4LOY - chains H and I of the 3 polymer chains in the assembly; structure by X-ray diffraction, 1.77 A resolution.

== Chain H ==
Name: Thrombin heavy chain
Source organism: Homo sapiens
Notes: EC 3.4.21.5
UniProt: P00734 (THRB_HUMAN); the construct lacks a stretch of the UniProt sequence and is renumbered around it, so the offset changes along the chain: 16-36 = UniProt 364-384; 37-49 = UniProt 386-398; 51-60 = UniProt 400-409; 61-77 = UniProt 419-435; 8 more segments
Amino-acid sequence (257 residues; row label = number of the first residue in the row; note: 4 numbers in that range are skipped by the numbering (no residue carries them; nothing is unmodelled there); a row labelled like 60A-60I holds insertion residues (60A, then the next letters in order)):
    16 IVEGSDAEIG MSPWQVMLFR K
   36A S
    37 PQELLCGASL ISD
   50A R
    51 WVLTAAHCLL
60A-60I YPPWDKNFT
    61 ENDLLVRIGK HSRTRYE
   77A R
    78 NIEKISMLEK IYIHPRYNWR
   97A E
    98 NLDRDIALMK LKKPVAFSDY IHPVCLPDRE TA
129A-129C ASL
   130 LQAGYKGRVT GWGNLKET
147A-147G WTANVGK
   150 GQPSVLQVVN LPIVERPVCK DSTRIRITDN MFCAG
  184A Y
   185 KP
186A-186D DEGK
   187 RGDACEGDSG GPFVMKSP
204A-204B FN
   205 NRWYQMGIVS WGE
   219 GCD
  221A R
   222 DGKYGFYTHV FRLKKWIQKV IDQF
Not modelled in the structure: 147A-147G
Cystine bridges: Cys42-Cys58, Cys168-Cys182, Cys191-Cys220
Covalently attached groups: N-acetylglucosamine (NAG) linked to Asn60G
Metal / ion sites: Na+ site 1: Glu127, Ser129B; Na+ site 2: Arg221A, Lys224
Ligand contacts: 6XS (5-Chloro-thiophene-2-carboxylic acid [(S)-2-[2-chloro-5-fluoro-3-(2-oxo-piperidin-1-yl)-benzenesulfonylamino]-3-(4-methyl-piperazin-1-yl)-3-oxo-propyl]-amide): His57, Tyr60A, Trp60D, Glu97A, Asn98, Leu99, Ile174, Asp189, Ala190, Cys191, Glu192, Ser195, Val213, Ser214, Trp215, Gly216, Glu217, Gly219, Cys220, Gly226, Phe227, Tyr228
Swiss-Prot annotation at these positions:
  - region: Ala183 to Val200 (High affinity receptor-binding region which is also known as the TP508 peptide)
  - active site (Charge relay system): His57, Asp102, Ser195
  - glycosylation: Asn60G (N-linked (GlcNAc...) (complex) asparagine)

== Chain I ==
Name: Hirudin variant-2
Source organism: Hirudo medicinalis
UniProt: P09945 (HIRV2_HIRME); residues 55-64 here correspond to UniProt positions 62-71 (UniProt number = residue number + 7)
Amino-acid sequence (10 residues; each row starts with the number of its first residue):
    55 DFEEIPEEYL
Modified residues: Tyr63 (o-sulfo-l-tyrosine; TYS)
Swiss-Prot annotation at these positions:
  - region: Asp55 to Leu64 (Interaction with fibrinogen-binding exosite of thrombin)
  - modified residue: Tyr63 (Sulfotyrosine)

== Chain H / chain I interface ==
Residue-residue contacts (22):
  Phe34(H) - Phe56(I)  hydrophobic
  Gln38(H) - Phe56(I)
  Gln38(H) - Glu58(I)
  Gln38(H) - Ile59(I)
  Gln38(H) - Leu64(I)
  Leu40(H) - Phe56(I)
  Leu65(H) - Ile59(I)  hydrophobic
  Leu65(H) - Tyr63(I)
  Arg67(H) - Ile59(I)
  Arg73(H) - Phe56(I)
  Thr74(H) - Asp55(I)
  Thr74(H) - Phe56(I)
  Thr74(H) - Glu57(I)  hydrogen bond (backbone-backbone)
  Arg75(H) - Glu57(I)
  Tyr76(H) - Glu57(I)  hydrogen bond (backbone-side chain)
  Tyr76(H) - Glu58(I)
  Tyr76(H) - Pro60(I)
  Tyr76(H) - Tyr63(I)
  Glu80(H) - Tyr63(I)
  Lys81(H) - Tyr63(I)
  Ile82(H) - Ile59(I)  hydrophobic
  Ile82(H) - Tyr63(I)
Other interface residues (no listed pair), chain H (16 interface residues in all): Met32, Lys36, Glu39, Met84

== Overview ==
16 residues of chain H face 8 of chain I across their interface; the contacts include 2 hydrogen bonds. Polar
pairs include Tyr76(H)-Glu57(I) and Thr74(H)-Glu57(I). Ligands of chain H: compound 6XS. Covalently linked
N-acetylglucosamine: at Asn60G(H).
Chain H is Thrombin heavy chain (Homo sapiens) and chain I is Hirudin variant-2 (Hirudo medicinalis); the
structure, Crystal Structure Analysis of thrombin in complex with compound D57, 5-Chlorothiophene-2-carboxylic
acid [(S)-2-[2-methyl-3-(2- oxopyrrolidin-1-yl)benzenesulfonylamino]-3-(4-methylpiperazin-1-
yl)-3-oxopropyl]amide (SAR107375), was determined by X-ray diffraction together with 4LXB, 4BTI, 4BTT and 4BTU
from the same study.
